Entry 6OP1 (X-ray diffraction, 1.70 A resolution); this record covers chains A and B of the 4 polymer chains in the assembly.

[Chain A]
Name: Nitrogenase molybdenum-iron protein alpha chain
Organism: Azotobacter vinelandii
Notes: EC 1.18.6.1
Reference sequence: P07328 (NIFD_AZOVI); residue numbers follow UniProt; this construct covers 4-480
Sequence (477 residues; row label = number of the first residue in the row):
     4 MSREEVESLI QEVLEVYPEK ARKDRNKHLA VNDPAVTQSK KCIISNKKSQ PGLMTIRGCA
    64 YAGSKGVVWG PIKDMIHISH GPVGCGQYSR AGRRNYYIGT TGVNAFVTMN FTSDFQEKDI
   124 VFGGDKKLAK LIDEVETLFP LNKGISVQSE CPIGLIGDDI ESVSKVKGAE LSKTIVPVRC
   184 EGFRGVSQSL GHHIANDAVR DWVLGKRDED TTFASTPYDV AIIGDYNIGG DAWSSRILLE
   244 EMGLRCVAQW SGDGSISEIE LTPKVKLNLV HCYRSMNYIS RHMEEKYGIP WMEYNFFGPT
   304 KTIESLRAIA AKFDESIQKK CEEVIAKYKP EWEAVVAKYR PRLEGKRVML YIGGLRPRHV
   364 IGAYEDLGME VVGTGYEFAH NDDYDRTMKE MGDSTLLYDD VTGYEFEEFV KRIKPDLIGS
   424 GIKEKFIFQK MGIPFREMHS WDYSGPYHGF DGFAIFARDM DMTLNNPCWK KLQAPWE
Ion coordination: fe(8)-S(7) cluster Fe: Cys62, Cys88, Cys154 (shared with Cys70(B), Cys95(B), Cys153(B) of chain B); Mg2+ site 1 near Met112 (its only coordinating residue here); Fe ion: Cys275, His442 (together with 3-hydroxy-3-carboxy-adipic acid, carbon monoxide); Mg2+ site 2: Ile328, Trp335
Ligand contacts:
  - fe(8)-S(7) cluster (CLF): Cys62, Tyr64, Pro85, Gly87, Cys88, Tyr91, Glu153, Cys154, Gly185
  - carbon monoxide / ICS: Val70, Arg96, Gln191, His195, Tyr229, Ile231, Cys275, Ser278, Ile355, Gly356, Gly357, Leu358, Arg359, Pro360, Phe381, Met441, His442
  - 3-hydroxy-3-carboxy-adipic acid (HCA): Ala65, Gly95, Arg96, Gln191, Gly424, Ile425, Lys426, Glu440, His442
Swiss-Prot annotation at these positions:
  - binding site ([8Fe-7S] cluster): Cys62, Cys88, Cys154
  - binding site ([7Fe-Mo-9S-C-homocitryl] cluster): Cys275, His442
  - mutagenesis: His195 (H195Q: No nitrogenase activity)
What the authors report for this chain:
  - binding site for Fe ion: Arg96 (citing earlier work)
  - binding site for Fe ion: His195, Gly356, Gly357, Leu358 (proposed by the authors, not directly observed)
  - Fe ion coordination: Cys275, His442 (citing earlier work)

[Chain B]
Name: Nitrogenase molybdenum-iron protein beta chain
Organism: Azotobacter vinelandii
Notes: EC 1.18.6.1
Reference sequence: P07329 (NIFK_AZOVI); numbering as in UniProt (aligned over 2-523)
Sequence (522 residues; each row starts with the number of its first residue):
     2 SQQVDKIKAS YPLFLDQDYK DMLAKKRDGF EEKYPQDKID EVFQWTTTKE YQELNFQREA
    62 LTVNPAKACQ PLGAVLCALG FEKTMPYVHG SQGCVAYFRS YFNRHFREPV SCVSDSMTED
   122 AAVFGGQQNM KDGLQNCKAT YKPDMIAVST TCMAEVIGDD LNAFINNSKK EGFIPDEFPV
   182 PFAHTPSFVG SHVTGWDNMF EGIARYFTLK SMDDKVVGSN KKINIVPGFE TYLGNFRVIK
   242 RMLSEMGVGY SLLSDPEEVL DTPADGQFRM YAGGTTQEEM KDAPNALNTV LLQPWHLEKT
   302 KKFVEGTWKH EVPKLNIPMG LDWTDEFLMK VSEISGQPIP ASLTKERGRL VDMMTDSHTW
   362 LHGKRFALWG DPDFVMGLVK FLLELGCEPV HILCHNGNKR WKKAVDAILA ASPYGKNATV
   422 YIGKDLWHLR SLVFTDKPDF MIGNSYGKFI QRDTLHKGKE FEVPLIRIGF PIFDRHHLHR
   482 STTLGYEGAM QILTTLVNSI LERLDEETRG MQATDYNHDL VR
Ion coordination: fe(8)-S(7) cluster Fe: Cys70, Cys95, Cys153 (shared with Cys62(A), Cys88(A), Cys154(A) of chain A); Ca2+ site 1: Arg108, Glu109 (shared with 2 residues of chain D); Ca2+ site 2: Asp353, Asp357 (shared with 2 residues of chain D)
Ligand contacts: fe(8)-S(7) cluster (CLF): Cys70, Pro72, Ser92, Gly94, Cys95, Tyr98, Phe99, Thr152, Cys153, Ser188
Swiss-Prot annotation at these positions:
  - binding site ([8Fe-7S] cluster): Cys70, Cys95, Cys153, Ser188

[Interface between chain A and chain B]
Pairs across the interface - 197 pairs, chain A then chain B:
  Val19(A) with Ala140(B); Lys143(B)
  Tyr20(A) with Thr141(B)
  Pro21(A) with Gln136(B); Asn137(B); Ala140(B)
  Lys23(A) with Asp133(B), salt bridge
  Ala24(A) with Asn137(B)
  Lys51(A) with Thr119(B), hydrogen bond; Asp121(B), salt bridge
  Ser52(A) with Gln93(B), hydrogen bond; Ser117(B)
  Pro54(A) with Ser115(B); Asp116(B); Asn130(B); Gly134(B); Asn137(B), hydrogen bond (backbone-side chain)
  Gly55(A) with Val114(B); Ser115(B), hydrogen bond (backbone-backbone); Asp116(B); Gly134(B); Cys138(B); Tyr142(B)
  Leu56(A) with Asn137(B); Thr141(B); Tyr142(B), hydrogen bond (backbone-side chain)
  Met57(A) with Met86(B), hydrophobic; Arg100(B); Cys113(B); Val114(B), hydrophobic; Tyr142(B); Met271(B), hydrophobic
  Thr58(A) with Gln93(B); Arg100(B)
  Arg60(A) with Gln93(B); Ala97(B)
  Gly61(A) with Gln93(B); Gly94(B)
  Cys62(A) with Gly94(B)
  Tyr64(A) with Tyr98(B)
  Ala65(A) with Tyr98(B)
  Lys76(A) with Glu32(B), salt bridge
  Pro85(A) with Ser188(B)
  Val86(A) with Pro66(B), hydrophobic; Lys68(B); Ala69(B)
  Gly87(A) with Cys70(B)
  Gln90(A) with Pro66(B), hydrogen bond (side chain-backbone); Lys68(B), hydrogen bond (side chain-backbone); Tyr102(B); Tyr447(B)
  Tyr91(A) with Ala69(B); Cys70(B), hydrogen bond; Leu73(B); Tyr98(B), hydrophobic; Phe99(B), hydrophobic; Tyr102(B), hydrophobic
  Ser92(A) with Tyr98(B)
  Arg93(A) with Asn65(B), hydrogen bond; Tyr447(B); Phe450(B)
  Gly95(A) with Arg105(B)
  Tyr99(A) with Ser11(B)
  Thr103(A) with Ile40(B)
  Thr104(A) with Arg453(B)
  Val106(A) with Ile40(B); Val43(B), hydrophobic; Phe44(B)
  Asn107(A) with Lys34(B); Ile40(B)
  Met112(A) with Val64(B), hydrophobic; Asn65(B); Trp428(B), hydrophobic
  Asn113(A) with Thr63(B); Val64(B); Asn65(B), hydrogen bond (backbone-backbone); Pro66(B)
  Phe114(A) with Thr63(B); Val64(B), hydrophobic
  Thr115(A) with Thr63(B), hydrogen bond (backbone-backbone)
  Asp117(A) with Thr63(B); Lys68(B), salt bridge
  Phe118(A) with Phe189(B)
  Gln119(A) with Lys68(B); Phe189(B)
  Glu120(A) with Phe189(B), hydrogen bond (backbone-backbone); Val190(B)
  Ile123(A) with Phe189(B), hydrophobic
  Lys130(A) with Ala61(B)
  Lys133(A) with Ala61(B)
  Leu134(A) with Ala61(B); Leu62(B), hydrophobic
  Glu137(A) with Arg59(B); Glu60(B), hydrogen bond (side chain-backbone); Ala61(B), hydrogen bond (side chain-backbone); Leu62(B), hydrogen bond (side chain-backbone)
  Val138(A) with Leu62(B), hydrophobic
  Thr140(A) with Trp46(B)
  Leu141(A) with Tyr52(B), hydrogen bond (backbone-side chain); Leu55(B), hydrophobic; Asn56(B); Arg59(B)
  Phe142(A) with Trp428(B), hydrophobic
  Pro143(A) with Trp46(B)
  Leu144(A) with Tyr35(B); Val43(B), hydrophobic
  Lys146(A) with Glu32(B); Glu33(B), hydrogen bond (side chain-backbone)
  Cys154(A) with Ser92(B); Cys153(B), hydrophobic
  Pro155(A) with Cys153(B), hydrophobic
  Leu158(A) with Met154(B), hydrophobic; Val157(B), hydrophobic
  Ile159(A) with Val157(B), hydrophobic
  Phe186(A) with Thr119(B); Glu120(B), hydrogen bond (backbone-backbone); Met154(B), hydrophobic
  Arg187(A) with Glu120(B), salt bridge
  Val189(A) with Gln93(B), hydrogen bond (backbone-side chain)
  Arg210(A) with Glu33(B), salt bridge
  Gly232(A) with Ser11(B); Phe15(B)
  Gly233(A) with Phe15(B)
  Trp236(A) with Phe15(B), hydrophobic; Tyr20(B); Met23(B); Leu24(B)
  Ser237(A) with Leu14(B); Phe15(B); Tyr20(B), hydrogen bond
  Arg239(A) with Met23(B); Lys27(B); Phe31(B)
  Ile240(A) with Asp19(B); Tyr20(B); Met23(B), hydrogen bond (backbone-side chain)
  Glu243(A) with Met23(B)
  Arg248(A) with Phe31(B)
  Cys249(A) with Phe31(B)
  Val250(A) with Phe31(B)
  Gln252(A) with Lys27(B)
  Asp256(A) with Lys27(B), salt bridge
  Ser258(A) with Phe31(B); Glu32(B)
  Ser260(A) with Phe31(B), hydrogen bond (side chain-backbone); Glu32(B), hydrogen bond (side chain-backbone); Glu33(B)
  Glu261(A) with Lys27(B), salt bridge; Phe31(B), hydrogen bond (backbone-backbone); Glu32(B)
  Lys330(A) with Ser2(B)
  Glu334(A) with Ser2(B), hydrogen bond; Gln3(B), hydrogen bond (side chain-backbone)
  Ala337(A) with Val5(B)
  Lys341(A) with Val5(B); Asp6(B), salt bridge
  Tyr342(A) with Ile8(B)
  Gly406(A) with Tyr142(B), hydrogen bond (backbone-side chain)
  Tyr407(A) with Thr141(B); Tyr142(B), hydrogen bond (backbone-side chain)
  Glu410(A) with Phe269(B)
  Ile425(A) with Ser101(B); Asn104(B)
  Lys426(A) with Ala97(B); Arg100(B); Ser101(B); Asn104(B)
  Phe429(A) with Asn104(B); Arg108(B); Glu109(B); Pro110(B)
  Ile430(A) with Pro110(B), hydrophobic; Phe269(B), hydrophobic
  Lys433(A) with Glu109(B), salt bridge; Pro110(B); Thr263(B), hydrogen bond (side chain-backbone); Asp266(B); Gly267(B), hydrogen bond (backbone-backbone); Gln268(B), hydrogen bond (backbone-backbone)
  Met434(A) with Gly267(B); Phe269(B)
  Gly448(A) with Ala10(B); Ser11(B), hydrogen bond (backbone-backbone)
  Pro449(A) with Ser11(B); Phe15(B), hydrophobic
  Asp454(A) with Ser2(B), hydrogen bond (side chain-backbone); Gln3(B), hydrogen bond (backbone-side chain); Tyr20(B), hydrogen bond
  Ala457(A) with Gln3(B); Ile8(B)
  Ile458(A) with Gln3(B); Ile8(B), hydrophobic; Lys9(B); Ala10(B), hydrophobic
  Leu475(A) with Ala265(B); Asp266(B); Gly267(B)
Also at the interface, not in a pair above, chain A (111 interface residues in all): Gln53, Ile59, Asp77, Cys88, Ile101, Gly105, Thr111, Ser116, Gly188, Ser190, Phe216, Leu264, Tyr331, Val338, Thr405, Gly435, Arg461
Also at the interface, not in a pair above, chain B (97 interface residues in all): Lys39, Gln58, Ala67, Ser112, Ile158, Pro264, His396, Asp454

[Overview]
111 residues of chain A and 97 residues of chain B are in contact; the contacts include 35 hydrogen bonds and
10 salt bridges. Polar pairs include Lys23(A)-Asp133(B), Lys51(A)-Asp121(B) and Lys76(A)-Glu32(B). From the
paper: a binding site for Fe ion at Arg96(A), His195(A) and Gly356(A) among others; Fe ion coordination by
Cys275(A) and His442(A).
Chain A is Nitrogenase molybdenum-iron protein alpha chain and chain B is Nitrogenase molybdenum-iron protein
beta chain, both from Azotobacter vinelandii; the structure, Selenium incorporated, carbon monoxide inhibited
FeMo-cofactor of azotobacter vinelandii, was determined by X-ray diffraction together with 6OP2, 6OP3 and 6OP4
from the same study.
